Entry 3M06 (X-ray diffraction, 2.67 A resolution); this record covers chains A and C of the 3 polymer chains in the assembly.

[Chain A (and C)]
Molecule: TNF receptor-associated factor 2
Organism: Homo sapiens
Notes: chain C of this document is another copy of the same molecule, construct and numbering; everything in this record applies to it too
Reference sequence: Q12933 (TRAF2_HUMAN); residues 266-329 here = UniProt positions 266-329
Amino-acid sequence (72 residues; numbered 266 to 337; the number before each row is that of its first residue):
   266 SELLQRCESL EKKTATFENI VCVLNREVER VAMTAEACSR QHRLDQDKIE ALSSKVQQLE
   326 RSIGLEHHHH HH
Not modelled in the structure: 266, 329-337
Construct notes: expression tag (330-337)
UniProt features mapped onto this chain:
  - region: Glu-283 to Val-293 (Important for interaction with BIRC2 and BIRC3)
  - cross-link: Lys-320 (Glycyl lysine isopeptide (Lys-Gly) (interchain with G-Cter in ubiquitin))
From the paper describing this entry:
  - mutagenesis - E292A: decreased signaling in response to TNFalpha stimulation

[Chain A / chain C interface]
Contacting residue pairs (25; chain A residue first):
  Leu-268(A) with Leu-268(C), hydrophobic
  Arg-271(A) with Cys-272(C), hydrogen bond; Glu-273(C); Glu-276(C), salt bridge
  Leu-275(A) with Leu-275(C), hydrophobic; Glu-276(C)
  Lys-278(A) with Thr-279(C)
  Phe-282(A) with Phe-282(C)
  Ile-285(A) with Val-286(C), hydrophobic
  Val-286(A) with Val-286(C), hydrophobic
  Leu-289(A) with Val-286(C); Asn-290(C); Val-293(C), hydrophobic
  Glu-292(A) with Val-293(C); Ala-297(C)
  Val-296(A) with Ala-297(C), hydrophobic
  Thr-299(A) with Ala-300(C)
  Cys-303(A) with Cys-303(C); His-307(C)
  Gln-306(A) with His-307(C)
  His-307(A) with His-307(C)
  Asp-310(A) with Asp-310(C)
  Leu-324(A) with Leu-324(C), hydrophobic; Glu-325(C); Ile-328(C), hydrophobic
Interface residues without a listed pair, chain A (22 interface residues in all): Thr-279, Val-293, Leu-317, Val-321, Ser-327, Ile-328
Interface residues without a listed pair, chain C (22 interface residues in all): Glu-283, Val-296, Ser-318, Val-321

[Overview]
The chain A/chain C interface involves 22 residues from each chain, with 1 hydrogen bond and 1 salt bridge.
Polar pairs include Arg-271(A)/Glu-276(C) and Arg-271(A)/Cys-272(C). From the paper: E292A of chain A reduces
signaling in response to TNFalpha stimulation.
Both chains are TNF receptor-associated factor 2 (Homo sapiens). Entry 3M06 (Crystal Structure of TRAF2) was
determined by X-ray diffraction (same publication as 3M0A and 3M0D).
